7SZX - chain B; structure by X-ray diffraction, 3.50 A resolution.

[Chain B]
Name: NS1 protein
From: Human parvovirus B19
UniProtKB: A3F778 (A3F778_PAVHB); residues 2-209 here = UniProt positions 2-209
Chain sequence (228 residues; row label = number of the first residue in the row; numbers below 1 keep their minus sign (Met-18 is residue -18)):
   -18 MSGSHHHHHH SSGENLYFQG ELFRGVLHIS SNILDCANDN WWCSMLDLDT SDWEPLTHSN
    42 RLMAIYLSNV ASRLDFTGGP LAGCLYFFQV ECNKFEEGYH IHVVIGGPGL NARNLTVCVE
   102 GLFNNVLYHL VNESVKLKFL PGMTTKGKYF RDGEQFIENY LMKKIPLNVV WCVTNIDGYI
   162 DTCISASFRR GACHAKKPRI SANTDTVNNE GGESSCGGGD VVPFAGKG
Not modelled in the structure: -18 to 1, 127-128, 175-209
Differences from the reference sequence: initiating methionine (-18); expression tag (-17 to 1)
Ion coordination: Mg2+ near Glu72 (its only coordinating residue here)
What the authors report for this chain:
  - Mg2+ coordination: Glu72, His81, His83, Tyr141
  - conformationally variable residues (loop rearrangement, order/disorder transition): Cys24 to Asp30, Lys127 to Gly128
  - catalytic residues: Tyr141, Lys145 (proposed by the authors, not directly observed)
  - specificity-determining residues: Arg5, Phe131, Asp133 (proposed by the authors, not directly observed)

[In short]
The paper reports catalytic residues Tyr141 and Lys145; Mg2+ coordination by Glu72, His81 and His83 among
others.
Chain B is NS1 protein (Human parvovirus B19); the structure, Structure of the N-terminal nuclease and origin
binding domain of Human Parvovirus B19, was determined by X-ray diffraction, deposited together with 7SZY.
